5XC6 - chains A and C; structure by X-ray diffraction, 2.90 A resolution.

[Chain A]
Protein: NS3 Helicase
Source organism: Dengue virus 4
Reference sequence: M9P7S0 (M9P7S0_9FLAV); residues 172-618 here correspond to UniProt positions 1646-2092 (UniProt number = residue number + 1474)
Sequence (451 residues; row label = number of the first residue in the row):
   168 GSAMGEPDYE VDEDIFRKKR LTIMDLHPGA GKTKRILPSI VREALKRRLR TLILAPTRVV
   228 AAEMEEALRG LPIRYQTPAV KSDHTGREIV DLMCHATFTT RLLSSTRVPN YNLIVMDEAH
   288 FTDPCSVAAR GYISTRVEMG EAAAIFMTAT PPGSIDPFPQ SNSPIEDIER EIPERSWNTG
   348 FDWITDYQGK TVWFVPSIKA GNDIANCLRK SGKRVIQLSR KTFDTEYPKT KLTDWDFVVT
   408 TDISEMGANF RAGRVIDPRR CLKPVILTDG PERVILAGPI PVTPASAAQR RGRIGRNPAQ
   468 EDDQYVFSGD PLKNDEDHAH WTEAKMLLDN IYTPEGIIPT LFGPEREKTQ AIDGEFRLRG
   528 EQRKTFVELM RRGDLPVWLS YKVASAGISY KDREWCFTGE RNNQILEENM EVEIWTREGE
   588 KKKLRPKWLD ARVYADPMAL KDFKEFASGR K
Sequence notes: expression tag (168-171); engineered mutation Asp250 (Glu1724 in M9P7S0)
From the paper describing this entry:
  - binding site for the 12-nt RNA strand (chain C): Asp290, Ile365, Arg538, Asp541
  - conformationally variable residues (side-chain flip): Arg538
  - mutagenesis - D290A (4- and 3-fold): increased catalytic activity on SLA12
  - mutagenesis - K199A: abolished catalytic activity
  - mutagenesis - D290A (Tm of 35.5 degC), G540P (Tm of 35.2 degC): decreased stability
  - mutagenesis - R538A, G540P: decreased catalytic activity on SLA12
  - mutagenesis - R538A: abolished binding to the 12-nt RNA strand (chain C)
  - mutagenesis - D290A (2-fold), R538A, D541A (3-fold), D541N (3-fold): decreased growth
  - mutagenesis - G540P: abolished growth
  - mutagenesis - R538A: decreased catalytic activity on ATP

[Chain C]
Molecule: 12-nt RNA strand
Sequence (12 nucleotides; each row starts with the number of its first residue):
     1 AGUUGUUAGU CU
Disordered / not traced: 7-12

[Interface between chain A and chain C]
Contacting residue pairs (39):
  Pro223(A) - U3(C)  sugar contact
  Pro223(A) - U4(C)  sugar contact
  Thr224(A) - U3(C)  phosphate contact
  Thr224(A) - U4(C)  phosphate contact
  Arg225(A) - U4(C)  salt bridge to the phosphate
  Arg225(A) - G5(C)  salt bridge to the phosphate
  Thr244(A) - G5(C)  hydrogen bond to the phosphate
  Pro245(A) - G5(C)  phosphate contact
  Cys261(A) - U4(C)  phosphate contact
  Cys261(A) - G5(C)  phosphate contact
  Ala263(A) - U4(C)  sugar contact
  Thr264(A) - U4(C)  hydrogen bond to the sugar
  Thr264(A) - G5(C)  sugar contact
  Thr264(A) - U6(C)  phosphate contact
  Arg268(A) - U6(C)  salt bridge to the phosphate
  Phe288(A) - U3(C)  sugar contact
  Asp290(A) - G2(C)  hydrogen bond to the base
  Asp290(A) - U3(C)  base contact
  Pro363(A) - A1(C)  sugar contact
  Pro363(A) - G2(C)  phosphate contact
  Ser364(A) - G2(C)  phosphate contact
  Ile365(A) - G2(C)  hydrogen bond to the phosphate
  Ser386(A) - U3(C)  phosphate contact
  Arg387(A) - G2(C)  salt bridge to the phosphate
  Arg387(A) - U3(C)  salt bridge to the phosphate
  Arg387(A) - U4(C)  phosphate contact
  Thr408(A) - G2(C)  hydrogen bond to the phosphate
  Thr408(A) - U3(C)  hydrogen bond to the phosphate
  Asp409(A) - G2(C)  hydrogen bond to the sugar
  Ile410(A) - U3(C)  phosphate contact
  Ile410(A) - U4(C)  phosphate contact
  Leu429(A) - A1(C)  sugar contact
  Pro431(A) - A1(C)  base contact
  Leu443(A) - A1(C)  sugar contact
  Met537(A) - G5(C)  base contact
  Arg538(A) - G5(C)  hydrogen bond to the base
  Asp541(A) - G5(C)  base contact
  Arg599(A) - A1(C)  base contact
  Asp603(A) - A1(C)  phosphate contact
Also at the interface, not in a pair above, chain A (30 interface residues in all): Gln243, Thr267, Pro291

[Summary]
30 residues of chain A and 6 residues of chain C are in contact; the contacts include 8 hydrogen bonds and 5
salt bridges. Among the polar pairs are Asp290(A)-G2(C), Arg538(A)-G5(C) and Thr264(A)-U4(C). From the paper:
a binding site for the 12-nt RNA strand (chain C) at Asp290(A), Ile365(A) and Arg538(A) among others; D290A,
R538A and D541A of chain A, among others, reduce growth; 6 substitutions were tested in all.
Here chain A is NS3 Helicase (Dengue virus 4) and chain C is a 12-nt RNA strand. Entry 5XC6 (Dengue Virus 4
NS3 Helicase in complex with SSRNA SLA12) was determined by X-ray diffraction together with 5XC7 from the same
study.
